Entry 7JNP (X-ray diffraction, 2.60 A resolution); this record covers chains D and B of the 4 polymer chains in the assembly.

== Chain D ==
Molecule: 21-nt DNA strand
Organism: Neisseria gonorrhoeae
Sequence (21 nucleotides; row label = number of the first residue in the row):
     1 TACATACGTG GTTGTATGTA A

== Chain B ==
Name: HTH-type transcriptional regulator MtrR
Organism: Neisseria gonorrhoeae
UniProtKB: P39897 (MTRR_NEIGO); residue numbers follow UniProt; this construct covers 1-210
Amino-acid sequence (213 residues; each row starts with the number of its first residue; numbers below 1 keep their minus sign (Ser-2 is residue -2)):
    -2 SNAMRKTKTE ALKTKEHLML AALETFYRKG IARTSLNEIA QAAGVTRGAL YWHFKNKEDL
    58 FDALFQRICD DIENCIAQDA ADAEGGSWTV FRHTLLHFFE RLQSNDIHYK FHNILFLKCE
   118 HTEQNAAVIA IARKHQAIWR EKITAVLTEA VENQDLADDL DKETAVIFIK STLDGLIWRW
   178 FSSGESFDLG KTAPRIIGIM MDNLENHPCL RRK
Not modelled in the structure: -2 to 8, 210
Sequence notes: expression tag (-2 to 0)
UniProt features mapped onto this chain:
  - DNA-binding region: Ser32 to Phe51 (H-T-H motif)
  - natural variant: His105 (H105Y: In penicillin-resistant isolates)
  - mutagenesis: Gly45 (G45D: Does not bind DNA)
Metal / ion sites: Ca2+ site 1: Arg30, Glu35; Ca2+ site 2: Ala39 (shared with 1 residue of chain A); Ca2+ site 3: Ser101 (shared with 1 residue of chain A)
Reported in the primary citation:
  - binding site for the 21-nt DNA strand: Thr11, Thr43, Arg44, Gly45, Tyr48, Trp49, His50
  - binding site for the 21-nt DNA strand (chain D): Thr43, Arg44, Gly45, Tyr48, Trp49
  - specificity-determining residues: Thr43, Arg44, Gly45
  - mutagenesis - T11A (20-50-fold), A39T (3- to 5-fold), T43S, Y48F, W49F (6-8-fold), H50A (20-47-fold), D79N (>10-fold), H105Y (>12-fold): decreased binding to the 21-nt DNA strand
  - mutagenesis - T43A, R44A, G45A, G45D, W49A: abolished binding to the 21-nt DNA strand
  - mutagenesis - G45D: abolished binding to DNA
  - mutagenesis - H105Y (>12-fold): decreased binding to DNA
  - mutagenesis - D79N (>10-fold): decreased binding to cognate DNA
  - mutagenesis - A39T (Tm change 4 degC): decreased stability
  - mutagenesis - R44A (2-fold), G45A (2-fold), Y48F (2-fold): increased growth in response to erythromycin
  - mutagenesis - A39T: unchanged growth in response to erythromycin

== How chain D and chain B interact ==
Pairs across the interface (11):
  DT12(D) with Ser32(B), phosphate contact
  DT13(D) with Ser32(B), phosphate contact; Leu33(B), hydrogen bond to the phosphate; Arg44(B), base contact; Tyr48(B), sugar contact; Lys54(B), phosphate contact
  DG14(D) with Leu33(B), phosphate contact; Arg44(B), hydrogen bond to the base; Tyr48(B), hydrogen bond to the phosphate; Asn53(B), phosphate contact
  DT15(D) with Tyr48(B), base contact
Also at the interface, not in a pair above, chain B (8 interface residues in all): Thr31, Asn34

== Overview ==
4 residues of chain D and 8 residues of chain B are in contact, with 3 hydrogen bonds. Among the polar pairs
are DG14(D)-Arg44(B), DT13(D)-Leu33(B) and DG14(D)-Tyr48(B). The paper reports a binding site for the 21-nt
DNA strand at Thr11(B), Thr43(B) and Arg44(B) among others; T11A, A39T and T43S of chain B, among others,
reduce binding to the 21-nt DNA strand; 13 substitutions were tested in all.
Chain D is a 21-nt DNA strand and chain B is HTH-type transcriptional regulator MtrR, both from Neisseria
gonorrhoeae; the structure, MtrR bound to the rpoH operator from Neisseria gonorrhoeae, was determined by
X-ray diffraction together with 7JU3 from the same study.
